PDB entry 3A58 | X-ray diffraction, 2.60 A resolution | chains A and B

Chain A:
Name: Exocyst complex component SEC3
From: Saccharomyces cerevisiae
Reference sequence: P33332 (SEC3_YEAST); residue numbers follow UniProt; this construct covers 1-320
Sequence (320 residues; row label = number of the first residue in the row):
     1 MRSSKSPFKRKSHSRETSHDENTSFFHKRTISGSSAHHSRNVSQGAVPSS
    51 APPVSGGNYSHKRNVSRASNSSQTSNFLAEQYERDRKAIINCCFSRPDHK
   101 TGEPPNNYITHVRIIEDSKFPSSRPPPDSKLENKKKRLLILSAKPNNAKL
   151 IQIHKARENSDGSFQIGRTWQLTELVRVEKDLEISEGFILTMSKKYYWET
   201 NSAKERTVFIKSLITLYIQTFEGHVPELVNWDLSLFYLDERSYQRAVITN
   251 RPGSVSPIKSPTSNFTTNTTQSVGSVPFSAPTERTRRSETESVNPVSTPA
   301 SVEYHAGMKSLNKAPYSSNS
Not modelled in the structure: 1-75, 261-320
Modified residues: Mse-1 (selenomethionine); Mse-192 (selenomethionine; parent Met); Mse-308 (selenomethionine)

Chain B:
Name: GTP-binding protein RHO1
From: Saccharomyces cerevisiae
Reference sequence: P06780 (RHO1_YEAST); residues 1-188 here = UniProt positions 1-188
Sequence (188 residues; each row starts with the number of its first residue):
     1 MSQQVGNSIRRKLVIVGDGACGKTCLLIVNSKGQFPEVYVPTVFENYVAD
    51 VEVDGRRVELALWDTAGQEDYDRLRPLSYPDSNVVLICFSIDLPDSLENV
   101 QEKWIAEVLHFCQGVPIILVGCKVDLRNDPQTIEQLRQEGQQPVTSQEGQ
   151 SVADQIGATGYYECSAKTGYGVREVFEAATRASLMGKS
Not modelled in the structure: 1-7, 186-188
Sequence notes: engineered mutation Asn-30 (Phe in P06780)
Swiss-Prot annotation at these positions:
  - motif: Tyr-39 to Tyr-47 (Effector region)
  - binding site (GTP): Gly-17 to Thr-24, Asp-64 to Gln-68, Cys-122 to Asp-125
  - modified residue: Ser-2 (N-acetylserine)
  - mutagenesis: Gly-22 (G22A: Abolishes GTP-binding), Thr-24 (T24N: Abolishes GTP-binding), Thr-42 (T42A: Impairs interaction with targets), Val-43 (V43T: Temperature sensitive growth defect), Phe-44 (F44Y: Temperature sensitive growth defect), Glu-45 (E45I: Temperature sensitive growth defect; E45V: In RHO1-2; temperature sensitive, fails to activate PKC1), Leu-60 (L60P: In RHO1-3; temperature sensitive, severely decreases beta-1,3-glucan synthase activation), Gln-68 (Q68H: Locks RHO1 in the GTP-bound form by abolishing GTP hydrolysis), Asp-70 (D70G: In RHO1-10; temperature sensitive, severely decreases beta-1,3-glucan synthase activation; when associated with P-165), Glu-102 (E102K: In RHO1-11; temperature sensitive, severely decreases beta-1,3-glucan synthase activation; when associated with E-166), Trp-104 (W104R: In RHO1-4; temperature sensitive, severely decreases beta-1,3-glucan synthase activation), Gly-121 (G121C: In RHO1-5; temperature sensitive, fails to activate PCK1), 2 further mutagenesis entries in UniProt
Metal / ion sites: Mg2+: Thr-24, Thr-42 (together with GMP-PNP)
Small-molecule neighbours: GMP-PNP (GNP; phosphoaminophosphonic acid-guanylate ester): Asp-18, Gly-19, Ala-20, Cys-21, Gly-22, Lys-23, Thr-24, Cys-25, Phe-35, Pro-36, Glu-37, Val-38, Tyr-39, Val-40, Pro-41, Thr-42, Thr-65, Ala-66, Gly-67, Gln-68, Lys-123, Asp-125, Leu-126, Ser-165, Ala-166, Lys-167

Interface between chain A and chain B:
Contacting residue pairs (22):
  Phe-77(A) / Pro-41(B)  hydrophobic
  Phe-77(A) / Tyr-71(B)
  Leu-78(A) / Tyr-71(B)
  Gln-81(A) / Val-40(B)
  Arg-84(A) / Tyr-39(B)
  Arg-84(A) / Val-40(B)
  Ser-129(A) / Leu-77(B)
  Leu-131(A) / Phe-44(B)  hydrophobic
  Leu-131(A) / Trp-63(B)  hydrophobic
  Leu-131(A) / Leu-77(B)
  Leu-131(A) / Ser-78(B)
  Glu-132(A) / Trp-63(B)
  Lys-134(A) / Phe-44(B)
  Lys-136(A) / Phe-44(B)  hydrogen bond (side chain-backbone)
  Lys-136(A) / Glu-45(B)  salt bridge
  Glu-186(A) / Arg-73(B)  salt bridge
  Glu-199(A) / Arg-73(B)  salt bridge
  Thr-200(A) / Arg-73(B)  hydrogen bond (backbone-side chain)
  Asn-201(A) / Val-43(B)
  Asn-201(A) / Asp-70(B)
  Asn-201(A) / Tyr-71(B)
  Asn-201(A) / Arg-73(B)  hydrogen bond (backbone-side chain)
Also at the interface, not in a pair above, chain A (19 interface residues in all): Ile-115, Pro-127, Lys-130, Ile-184, Ser-202, Glu-205
Also at the interface, not in a pair above, chain B (15 interface residues in all): Asn-46, Gln-68, Leu-74

In short:
The interface between chain A and chain B involves 19 residues on one side and 15 on the other, with 3
hydrogen bonds and 3 salt bridges. Polar contacts include Lys-136(A)/Glu-45(B), Glu-186(A)/Arg-73(B) and
Glu-199(A)/Arg-73(B). Bound to chain B: GMP-PNP.
Chain A is Exocyst complex component SEC3 and chain B is GTP-binding protein RHO1, both from Saccharomyces
cerevisiae; the structure, Crystal structure of Sec3p - Rho1p complex from Saccharomyces cerevisiae, was
determined by X-ray diffraction.
